Entry 1GG2 (X-ray diffraction, 2.40 A resolution); this record covers chains B and G of the 3 polymer chains in the assembly.

== Chain B ==
Name: G protein gi beta 1
Organism: Bos taurus
Notes: fragment: beta 1
UniProt: P62871 (GBB1_BOVIN); aligned to UniProt positions 1-340 over residues 1-340 (the alignment contains insertions or deletions, so no single offset holds)
Sequence (340 residues; each row starts with the number of its first residue):
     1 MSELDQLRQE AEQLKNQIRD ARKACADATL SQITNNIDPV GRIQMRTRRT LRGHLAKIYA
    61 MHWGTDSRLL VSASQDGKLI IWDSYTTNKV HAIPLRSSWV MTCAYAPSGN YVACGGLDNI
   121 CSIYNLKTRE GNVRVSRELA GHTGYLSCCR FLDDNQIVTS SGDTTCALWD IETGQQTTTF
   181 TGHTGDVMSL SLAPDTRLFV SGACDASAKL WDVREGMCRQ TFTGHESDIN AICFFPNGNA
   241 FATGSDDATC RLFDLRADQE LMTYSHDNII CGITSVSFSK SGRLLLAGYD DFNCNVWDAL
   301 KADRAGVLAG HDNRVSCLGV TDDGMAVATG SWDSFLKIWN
Disordered / not traced: 1
Curated features (UniProtKB/Swiss-Prot):
  - modified residue: S2 (N-acetylserine), H266 (Phosphohistidine)

== Chain G ==
Name: G protein gi gamma 2
Organism: Bos taurus
Notes: fragment: gamma 2; engineered mutation(s): CHAIN G, C68S
UniProt: P63212 (GBG2_BOVIN); residues 2-71 here correspond to UniProt positions 1-70 (UniProt number = residue number - 1)
Sequence (71 residues; row label = number of the first residue in the row):
     1 MASNNTASIA QARKLVEQLK MEANIDRIKV SKAAADLMAY CEAHAKEDPL LTPVPASENP
    61 FREKKFFSAI L
Disordered / not traced: 1-7, 62-71

== How chain B and chain G interact ==
Pairs across the interface - 86 pairs, chain B then chain G:
  L4(B) - S8(G)
  L4(B) - I9(G)  hydrophobic
  L4(B) - A12(G)  hydrophobic
  L7(B) - I9(G)
  L7(B) - A12(G)  hydrophobic
  L7(B) - R13(G)
  L7(B) - V16(G)
  E10(B) - V16(G)
  A11(B) - L15(G)  hydrophobic
  A11(B) - L19(G)
  L14(B) - V16(G)
  L14(B) - L19(G)  hydrophobic
  L14(B) - K20(G)
  L14(B) - A23(G)  hydrophobic
  K15(B) - L19(G)
  I18(B) - E22(G)
  I18(B) - A23(G)  hydrophobic
  I18(B) - R27(G)
  R22(B) - E22(G)  salt bridge
  R22(B) - R27(G)
  C25(B) - I28(G)  hydrogen bond (side chain-backbone)
  C25(B) - K29(G)
  C25(B) - V30(G)  hydrogen bond (backbone-backbone)
  A26(B) - V30(G)  hydrophobic
  D27(B) - K29(G)
  D27(B) - V30(G)  hydrogen bond (side chain-backbone)
  D27(B) - S31(G)  hydrogen bond
  A28(B) - V30(G)
  A28(B) - S31(G)
  L30(B) - A34(G)  hydrophobic
  I33(B) - M38(G)  hydrophobic
  T34(B) - M38(G)
  I37(B) - M38(G)  hydrophobic
  R48(B) - F61(G)
  R49(B) - F61(G)
  S84(B) - F61(G)
  Y85(B) - P60(G)
  Y85(B) - F61(G)  hydrophobic
  M217(B) - M21(G)  hydrophobic
  C218(B) - Q18(G)  hydrogen bond (backbone-side chain)
  C218(B) - M21(G)
  R219(B) - M21(G)
  R219(B) - E22(G)
  Q220(B) - E22(G)
  T221(B) - E22(G)  hydrogen bond (backbone-side chain)
  F235(B) - L37(G)  hydrophobic
  F235(B) - Y40(G)  hydrophobic
  F235(B) - C41(G)  hydrophobic
  P236(B) - Y40(G)  hydrophobic
  N237(B) - L37(G)
  N237(B) - Y40(G)
  D254(B) - A33(G)
  D254(B) - L37(G)
  R256(B) - D26(G)
  R256(B) - R27(G)
  R256(B) - I28(G)  hydrogen bond (backbone-backbone)
  R256(B) - D36(G)  salt bridge
  A257(B) - I28(G)
  A257(B) - A33(G)  hydrophobic
  D258(B) - E22(G)
  D258(B) - R27(G)  salt bridge
  L261(B) - V30(G)  hydrophobic
  L261(B) - L37(G)  hydrophobic
  S279(B) - D48(G)  hydrogen bond
  K280(B) - E47(G)
  K280(B) - D48(G)
  S281(B) - Y40(G)
  S281(B) - C41(G)
  S281(B) - H44(G)
  S281(B) - D48(G)  hydrogen bond
  S281(B) - L51(G)
  G282(B) - C41(G)
  R283(B) - C41(G)
  R283(B) - L51(G)
  L284(B) - L50(G)
  L300(B) - C41(G)  hydrophobic
  D323(B) - P49(G)
  G324(B) - P49(G)
  G324(B) - L50(G)
  M325(B) - P49(G)  hydrophobic
  M325(B) - N59(G)
  M325(B) - P60(G)  hydrophobic
  A326(B) - F61(G)  hydrophobic
  V327(B) - L50(G)  hydrophobic
  I338(B) - F61(G)  hydrophobic
  N340(B) - F61(G)
Other interface residues (no listed pair), chain B (62 interface residues in all): E3, R8, A21, A24, T29, V40, I43, M45, W63, A240, L252, Q259, L286, V320, W339
Other interface residues (no listed pair), chain G (39 interface residues in all): I25, A35, E42, A45, V54

== Summary ==
The interface between chain B and chain G involves 62 residues on one side and 39 on the other, with 9
hydrogen bonds and 3 salt bridges. Among the polar pairs are R22(B)-E22(G), R256(B)-D36(G) and D258(B)-R27(G).
Chain B is G protein gi beta 1 and chain G is G protein gi gamma 2, both from Bos taurus; the structure, G
protein heterotrimer mutant gi_alpha_1(g203a) BETA_1 GAMMA_2 with GDP bound, was determined by X-ray
diffraction together with 1GP2 from the same study.
